Entry 4MYY (X-ray diffraction, 1.68 A resolution); this record covers chains A and B.

# Chain A (and B)
Protein: CurG, CurH fusion protein
Source organism: Moorea producens 3L
Notes: fragment: CurG, C-terminal docking domain, CurH N-terminal docking domain; chain B of this document is another copy of the same molecule, construct and numbering; everything in this record applies to it too
Reference sequence: chimeric construct of F4Y429, F4Y428: residues 1-30 from F4Y429 (F4Y429_9CYAN) positions 1554-1583 (UniProt number = residue number + 1553); residues 39-82 from F4Y428 positions 1-44 (UniProt number = residue number - 38)
Sequence (85 residues; numbered -2 to 82; the number before each row is that of its first residue; numbers below 1 keep their minus sign (Asn-2 is residue -2)):
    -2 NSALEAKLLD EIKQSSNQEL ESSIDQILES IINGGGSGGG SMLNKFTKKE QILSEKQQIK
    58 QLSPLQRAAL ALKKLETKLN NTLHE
Not modelled in the structure: -2, 32-36 (chain B: 82)
Construct notes: expression tag (-2 to 0); linker (31-38)

# Chain A / chain B interface
Residue-residue contacts - 70 pairs, chain A then chain B:
  Ser-1(A) - Glu52(B)  hydrogen bond (backbone-side chain)
  Ala0(A) - Ile28(B)
  Ala0(A) - Ile29(B)
  Ala0(A) - Glu52(B)
  Ala0(A) - Lys71(B)  hydrogen bond (backbone-side chain)
  Leu1(A) - Ile29(B)  hydrophobic
  Leu1(A) - Glu52(B)
  Leu1(A) - Ile56(B)  hydrophobic
  Leu1(A) - Leu67(B)  hydrophobic
  Leu1(A) - Lys71(B)
  Leu5(A) - Leu67(B)  hydrophobic
  Leu5(A) - Lys70(B)
  Leu5(A) - Lys71(B)
  Leu6(A) - Gln55(B)
  Leu6(A) - Leu67(B)  hydrophobic
  Glu8(A) - Lys70(B)
  Ile9(A) - Gln63(B)  hydrogen bond (backbone-side chain)
  Ile9(A) - Ala66(B)  hydrophobic
  Ile9(A) - Leu67(B)
  Lys10(A) - Gln55(B)  hydrogen bond
  Lys10(A) - Leu59(B)
  Lys10(A) - Gln63(B)
  Ser12(A) - Gln63(B)
  Asn14(A) - Leu62(B)
  Leu17(A) - Gln63(B)
  Leu17(A) - Ala66(B)  hydrophobic
  Ile21(A) - Leu62(B)  hydrophobic
  Ile21(A) - Leu69(B)  hydrophobic
  Ile24(A) - Glu73(B)
  Gln48(A) - Ser-1(B)  hydrogen bond
  Glu52(A) - Glu2(B)
  Glu52(A) - Leu6(B)
  Gln55(A) - Leu6(B)
  Gln58(A) - Lys10(B)
  Leu59(A) - Leu6(B)  hydrophobic
  Leu59(A) - Lys10(B)
  Pro61(A) - Leu62(B)  hydrophobic
  Leu62(A) - Asn14(B)
  Leu62(A) - Glu18(B)
  Leu62(A) - Ile21(B)  hydrophobic
  Leu62(A) - Leu62(B)
  Gln63(A) - Ile9(B)
  Gln63(A) - Lys10(B)  hydrogen bond (side chain-backbone)
  Gln63(A) - Leu17(B)
  Ala65(A) - Ala65(B)  hydrophobic
  Ala65(A) - Leu69(B)
  Ala66(A) - Leu17(B)  hydrophobic
  Leu67(A) - Leu5(B)  hydrophobic
  Leu67(A) - Leu6(B)  hydrophobic
  Leu67(A) - Ile9(B)
  Ala68(A) - Leu69(B)  hydrophobic
  Leu69(A) - Ile21(B)  hydrophobic
  Leu69(A) - Ile24(B)  hydrophobic
  Leu69(A) - Ala68(B)  hydrophobic
  Leu69(A) - Leu69(B)
  Leu69(A) - Leu72(B)  hydrophobic
  Lys70(A) - Leu5(B)
  Lys71(A) - Glu2(B)  salt bridge
  Leu72(A) - Leu69(B)
  Leu72(A) - Leu76(B)  hydrophobic
  Glu73(A) - Ile24(B)
  Glu73(A) - Leu72(B)
  Lys75(A) - Leu76(B)
  Lys75(A) - Leu80(B)
  Leu76(A) - Lys75(B)
  Leu76(A) - Leu76(B)  hydrophobic
  Leu76(A) - Thr79(B)
  Thr79(A) - Thr79(B)
  Thr79(A) - Leu80(B)
  Leu80(A) - Thr79(B)
Also at the interface, not in a pair above, chain A (37 interface residues in all): Glu18, Ile29, Ile56
Also at the interface, not in a pair above, chain B (37 interface residues in all): Asp7, Ser12, Leu25, Lys45, Pro61
Interface features reported in the paper:
  - specific contacts: Ile21(A)-Ala66(B)
  - interface residues, chain A: Ile24(A)
  - interface residues, chain B: Leu59(B)

# Summary
The chain A/chain B interface involves 37 residues from each chain; the contacts include 6 hydrogen bonds and
1 salt bridge. Polar pairs include Lys71(A)-Glu2(B), Ser-1(A)-Glu52(B) and Ala0(A)-Lys71(B). The authors
report a contact between Ile21(A) and Ala66(B). The paper reports interface residues Ile24(A) and Leu59(B).
Both chains are CurG, CurH fusion protein (Moorea producens 3L). Entry 4MYY (Structure of a class 2 docking
domain complex from modules CurG and CurH of the curacin ...) was determined by X-ray diffraction, deposited
together with 4MYZ and 4MZ0.
